7V1V - chains C and D of the 6 polymer chains in the assembly; structure by X-ray diffraction, 1.96 A resolution.

== Chain C (and D) ==
Molecule: Difructose dianhydride I synthase/hydrolase (alphaFFase1)
Source organism: Bifidobacterium dentium
Notes: chain D of this document is another copy of the same molecule, construct and numbering; everything in this record applies to it too
UniProtKB: A0A6L9SN29 (A0A6L9SN29_9BIFI); residue numbers follow UniProt; this construct covers 1-452
Sequence (460 residues; numbered 1 to 460; the number before each row is that of its first residue):
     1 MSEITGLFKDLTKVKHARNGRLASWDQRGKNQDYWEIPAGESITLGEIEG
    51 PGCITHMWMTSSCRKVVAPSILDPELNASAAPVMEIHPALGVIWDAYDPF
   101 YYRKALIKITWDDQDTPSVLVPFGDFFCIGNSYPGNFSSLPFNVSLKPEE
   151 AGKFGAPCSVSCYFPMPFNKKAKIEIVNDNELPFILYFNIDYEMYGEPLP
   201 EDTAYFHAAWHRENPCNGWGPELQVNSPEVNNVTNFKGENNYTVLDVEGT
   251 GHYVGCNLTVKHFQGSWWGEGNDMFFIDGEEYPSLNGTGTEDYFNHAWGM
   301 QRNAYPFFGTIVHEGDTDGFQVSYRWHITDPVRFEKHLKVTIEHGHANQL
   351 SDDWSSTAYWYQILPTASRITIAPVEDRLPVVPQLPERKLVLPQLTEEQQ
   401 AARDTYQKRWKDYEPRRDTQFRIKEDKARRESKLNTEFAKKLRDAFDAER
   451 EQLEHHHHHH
Unresolved in the structure: 1-3, 450-460
Differences from the reference sequence: expression tag (453-460)
Bound ions: Ca2+ site 1: N31, D33 (shared with 3 residues of chain F); Ca2+ site 2: E270, N272, T288 (shared with 2 residues of chain A)
Ligand contacts: d(-)-tartaric acid (TAR): P221, E222, Q264
What the authors report for this chain:
  - mutagenesis - E270A, E291Q, D292A, D292N, W298A: decreased catalytic activity
  - mutagenesis - Y187F: unchanged catalytic activity
  - mutagenesis - Y187A: abolished catalytic activity
  - mutagenesis - E85A, E85Q, K147A: unchanged catalytic activity on pNP-alpha-D-Araf
  - mutagenesis - E85A, E85Q, K147A: decreased catalytic activity on inulobiose
  - specificity-determining residues: E85, K147
  - mutagenesis - W267A, E270Q, E291A: abolished expression

== Chain C / chain D interface ==
Contacting residue pairs (111; chain C residue first):
  A68(C) - Q224(D)
  H87(C) - S266(D)
  P88(C) - Q224(D)  hydrogen bond (backbone-side chain)
  P88(C) - V225(D)
  P88(C) - G265(D)
  P88(C) - S266(D)
  A89(C) - N226(D)
  A89(C) - S266(D)
  A89(C) - W267(D)  hydrophobic
  G91(C) - Q224(D)
  G91(C) - V225(D)
  G91(C) - N226(D)
  G91(C) - S227(D)
  G91(C) - P228(D)
  V92(C) - Q224(D)
  I93(C) - Q224(D)  hydrogen bond (backbone-side chain)
  W94(C) - Q224(D)
  W94(C) - Q264(D)
  W94(C) - G265(D)
  W94(C) - S266(D)
  N214(C) - R388(D)  hydrogen bond
  P215(C) - R388(D)
  P215(C) - L390(D)  hydrophobic
  N217(C) - V391(D)
  N217(C) - P393(D)
  G218(C) - L392(D)
  G218(C) - P393(D)
  W219(C) - L392(D)
  W219(C) - P393(D)
  W219(C) - L395(D)  hydrophobic
  W219(C) - Q399(D)
  W219(C) - R403(D)  hydrogen bond (backbone-side chain)
  G220(C) - R403(D)
  P221(C) - L390(D)  hydrophobic
  E222(C) - R403(D)  salt bridge
  L223(C) - Y406(D)  hydrophobic
  Q224(C) - A68(D)
  Q224(C) - P88(D)  hydrogen bond (side chain-backbone)
  Q224(C) - G91(D)
  Q224(C) - V92(D)
  Q224(C) - I93(D)  hydrogen bond (side chain-backbone)
  Q224(C) - W94(D)
  Q224(C) - Y406(D)  hydrogen bond (backbone-side chain)
  V225(C) - P88(D)
  V225(C) - G91(D)
  N226(C) - A89(D)
  N226(C) - G91(D)
  S227(C) - G91(D)
  S227(C) - Y406(D)
  P228(C) - G91(D)
  P228(C) - R409(D)
  E229(C) - A402(D)
  E229(C) - T405(D)
  E229(C) - Y406(D)
  E229(C) - R409(D)  salt bridge
  N232(C) - E398(D)
  V233(C) - Q399(D)
  V233(C) - A402(D)  hydrophobic
  T234(C) - E398(D)  hydrogen bond
  K261(C) - L385(D)
  F263(C) - R388(D)
  Q264(C) - W94(D)
  G265(C) - P88(D)
  G265(C) - W94(D)
  S266(C) - H87(D)
  S266(C) - P88(D)
  S266(C) - A89(D)
  S266(C) - W94(D)
  W267(C) - A89(D)  hydrophobic
  S351(C) - R388(D)  hydrogen bond (backbone-side chain)
  D352(C) - R388(D)
  D353(C) - R388(D)
  V381(C) - L385(D)  hydrophobic
  V382(C) - P386(D)
  P383(C) - P383(D)
  P383(C) - Q384(D)
  P383(C) - L385(D)
  Q384(C) - P383(D)
  Q384(C) - Q384(D)  hydrogen bond (backbone-backbone)
  L385(C) - K261(D)
  L385(C) - V382(D)
  L385(C) - P383(D)
  P386(C) - V382(D)
  R388(C) - N214(D)  hydrogen bond
  R388(C) - P215(D)
  R388(C) - F263(D)
  R388(C) - S351(D)  hydrogen bond (side chain-backbone)
  L390(C) - P215(D)  hydrophobic
  L390(C) - P221(D)  hydrophobic
  L390(C) - S351(D)
  L392(C) - W219(D)
  P393(C) - N217(D)
  P393(C) - G218(D)
  L395(C) - W219(D)  hydrophobic
  E398(C) - N232(D)
  E398(C) - V233(D)
  E398(C) - T234(D)  hydrogen bond
  Q399(C) - W219(D)
  Q399(C) - V233(D)
  A402(C) - E229(D)
  A402(C) - V233(D)  hydrophobic
  R403(C) - W219(D)  hydrogen bond (side chain-backbone)
  R403(C) - G220(D)
  R403(C) - E222(D)  salt bridge
  T405(C) - E229(D)
  Y406(C) - L223(D)  hydrophobic
  Y406(C) - Q224(D)  hydrogen bond (side chain-backbone)
  Y406(C) - S227(D)
  Y406(C) - E229(D)
  R409(C) - P228(D)
  R409(C) - E229(D)  salt bridge
Interface residues without a listed pair, chain C (57 interface residues in all): P69, I71, L90, A347
Interface residues without a listed pair, chain D (55 interface residues in all): P69, L90, V381, Q407

== Overview ==
57 residues of chain C face 55 of chain D across their interface; the contacts include 15 hydrogen bonds and 4
salt bridges. Polar pairs include E222(C)-R403(D), E229(C)-R409(D) and P88(C)-Q224(D). The paper reports that
E270A, E291Q and D292A of chain C, among others, reduce catalytic activity; specificity determinants E85(C)
and K147(C); 13 substitutions were tested in all.
Chain C and chain D are both Difructose dianhydride I synthase/hydrolase (alphaFFase1) (Bifidobacterium
dentium); the structure, Difructose dianhydride I synthase/hydrolase (alphaFFase1) from Bifidobacterium
dentium, ligand-free form, was determined by X-ray diffraction together with 7V1W and 7V1X from the same
study.
